Entry 8IUJ (electron microscopy, 3.06 A resolution); this record covers chains 4H and 4G of the 60 polymer chains in the assembly.

[Chain 4H]
Name: COXEG8
From: Euglena gracilis
Amino-acid sequence (221 residues; each row starts with the number of its first residue):
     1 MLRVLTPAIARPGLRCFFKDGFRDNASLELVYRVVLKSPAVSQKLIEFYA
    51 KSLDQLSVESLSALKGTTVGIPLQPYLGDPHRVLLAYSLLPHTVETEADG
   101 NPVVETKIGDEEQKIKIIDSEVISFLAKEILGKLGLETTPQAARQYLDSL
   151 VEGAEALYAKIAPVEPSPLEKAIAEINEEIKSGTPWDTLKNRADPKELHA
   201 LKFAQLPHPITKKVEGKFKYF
Disordered / not traced: 1-16

[Chain 4G]
Name: COXEG7
From: Euglena gracilis
Amino-acid sequence (315 residues; row label = number of the first residue in the row):
     1 MLRQVVRRSNPLRMQVRGSAWNFQELMESRIPDYKGRPNRSGAELEQVKA
    51 ALPKIEFMTSYEFDVLTKTRSNLTKEYSYQRDMRLKVTELMLDEAPHELE
   101 GLAVEGDAALKQLAELKALQTLTEYAGDLLEGQNQIVQRVNDFVDSNPVY
   151 LLDQPLREEARWNLLPEMDHKTRSLVRTELRDWLPAEYRQTRAVDLQQVA
   201 AFSPPVKADMFRAIEARAKDAEAEIRSLPPAEQAGLLALVKDNVAKSKAF
   251 IDPTYDITPEAINACNDVDALRAMAHRVTEYSGDARLLAIYGKAAQLTGD
   301 TAAQAILKEAKDLVF
Disordered / not traced: 1-18
Ligand contacts: 1,2-diacyl-sn-glycero-3-phosphocholine (PC1): Trp21, Phe23, Glu25

[How chain 4H and chain 4G interact]
Residue-residue contacts (88; chain 4H residue first):
  Phe17(4H) with Tyr291(4G), hydrophobic; Ala294(4G); Ala295(4G); Thr298(4G), hydrogen bond (backbone-side chain); Asp300(4G); Ala303(4G), hydrophobic; Leu307(4G), hydrophobic
  Phe18(4H) with Val268(4G), hydrophobic; Arg272(4G); Tyr291(4G), hydrophobic; Ala294(4G), hydrophobic; Thr298(4G)
  Lys19(4H) with Thr298(4G); Gly299(4G); Asp300(4G)
  Asp20(4H) with Arg272(4G), salt bridge
  Phe22(4H) with Ile306(4G), hydrophobic
  Asp24(4H) with Arg272(4G), salt bridge; His276(4G), salt bridge
  Ala26(4H) with Thr279(4G); Tyr291(4G)
  Ser27(4H) with Tyr291(4G)
  Glu29(4H) with Tyr61(4G)
  Leu30(4H) with Tyr291(4G), hydrophobic
  Tyr32(4H) with Thr59(4G)
  Arg33(4H) with Thr59(4G); Tyr61(4G); Glu62(4G), salt bridge; Gly283(4G), hydrogen bond (side chain-backbone); Val314(4G); Phe315(4G)
  Val34(4H) with Glu309(4G); Ala310(4G), hydrophobic; Val314(4G), hydrophobic
  Leu36(4H) with Phe57(4G); Met58(4G); Thr59(4G)
  Lys37(4H) with Phe57(4G); Glu62(4G), salt bridge; Leu313(4G); Val314(4G)
  Ser42(4H) with Phe57(4G)
  Leu45(4H) with Phe57(4G), hydrophobic
  Ile46(4H) with Ile55(4G), hydrophobic; Phe57(4G), hydrophobic
  Glu47(4H) with Lys49(4G), salt bridge
  Tyr49(4H) with Phe57(4G), hydrophobic
  Ala50(4H) with Arg40(4G), hydrogen bond (backbone-side chain); Val48(4G), hydrophobic; Lys49(4G)
  Lys51(4H) with Pro38(4G); Leu45(4G)
  Ser52(4H) with Arg37(4G)
  Leu53(4H) with Pro38(4G); Arg40(4G), hydrogen bond (backbone-side chain)
  Asp54(4H) with Arg40(4G)
  Gln55(4H) with Arg40(4G)
  Val58(4H) with Arg40(4G)
  Leu61(4H) with Pro53(4G)
  Ser62(4H) with Ala51(4G)
  Leu64(4H) with Pro53(4G)
  Lys65(4H) with Ala50(4G), hydrogen bond (side chain-backbone); Ala51(4G), hydrogen bond (side chain-backbone); Pro53(4G)
  Gly66(4H) with Lys54(4G)
  Thr67(4H) with Lys54(4G)
  Thr68(4H) with Lys54(4G); Glu56(4G)
  Val69(4H) with Pro53(4G), hydrophobic; Lys54(4G); Ile55(4G); Glu56(4G), hydrogen bond (backbone-backbone)
  Gly70(4H) with Glu56(4G); Met58(4G)
  Ile71(4H) with Ile55(4G), hydrophobic; Glu56(4G), hydrogen bond (backbone-backbone); Phe57(4G); Met58(4G), hydrogen bond (backbone-backbone)
  Pro72(4H) with Met58(4G); Phe63(4G), hydrophobic
  Leu73(4H) with Phe57(4G), hydrophobic; Met58(4G), hydrogen bond (backbone-backbone); Ser60(4G), hydrogen bond (backbone-side chain)
  Pro75(4H) with Ser60(4G)
  Gly78(4H) with Thr59(4G); Ser60(4G), hydrogen bond (backbone-backbone)
  Asp119(4H) with Arg37(4G), salt bridge
  Lys133(4H) with Glu309(4G), salt bridge
Interface residues without a listed pair, chain 4H (51 interface residues in all): Val31, Ser38, Phe48, Leu56, Gln74, Tyr76, Asp79, Ile118
Interface residues without a listed pair, chain 4G (42 interface residues in all): Leu52, His170, Lys171, Leu271

[Summary]
51 residues of chain 4H face 42 of chain 4G across their interface; the contacts include 12 hydrogen bonds and
8 salt bridges. Polar pairs include Asp20(4H)-Arg272(4G), Asp24(4H)-Arg272(4G) and Asp24(4H)-His276(4G).
Ligands of chain 4G: 1,2-diacyl-sn-glycero-3-phosphocholine.
Here chain 4H is COXEG8 and chain 4G is COXEG7, both from Euglena gracilis. Entry 8IUJ (Cryo-EM structure of
Euglena gracilis super-complex III2+IV2, composite) was determined by electron microscopy.
